5SX4 - chains J and M of the 3 polymer chains in the assembly; structure by X-ray diffraction, 2.80 A resolution.

== Chain J ==
Name: Panitumumab Fab Heavy Chain
Source organism: Homo sapiens
Notes: antibody fragment or engineered binder
Sequence (221 residues; numbered 1 to 221; the number before each row is that of its first residue):
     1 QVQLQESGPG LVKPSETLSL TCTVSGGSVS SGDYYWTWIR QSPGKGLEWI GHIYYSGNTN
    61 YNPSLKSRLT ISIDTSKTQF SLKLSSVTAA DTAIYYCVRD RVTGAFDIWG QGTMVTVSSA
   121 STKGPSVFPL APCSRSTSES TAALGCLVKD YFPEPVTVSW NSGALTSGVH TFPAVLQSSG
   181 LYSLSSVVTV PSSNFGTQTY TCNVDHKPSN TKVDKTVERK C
Not modelled in the structure: 134-140, 192-197, 219-221
Cystine bridges: Cys-22/Cys-97, Cys-146/Cys-202

== Chain M ==
Name: Epidermal growth factor receptor
Source organism: Homo sapiens
Notes: EC 2.7.10.1
UniProt: P00533 (EGFR_HUMAN); residues 311-501 here correspond to UniProt positions 335-525 (UniProt number = residue number + 24)
Sequence (201 residues; numbered 307 to 507; the number before each row is that of its first residue):
   307 LEEKKVCNGI GIGEFKDSLS IDATNIKHFK NCTSISGDLH ILPVAFRGDS FTHTPPLDPQ
   367 ELDILKTVKE ITGFLLIQAW PENRTDLHAF ENLEIIRGRT KQHGQFSLAV VSLDITSLGL
   427 RSLKEISDGD VIISGNKNLC YANTINWKKL FGTSGQKTKI ISNRGENSCK ATGQVCHALC
   487 SPEGCWGPEP RDCVSHHHHH H
Not modelled in the structure: 307-311, 503-507
Cystine bridges: Cys-313/Cys-338, Cys-446/Cys-475, Cys-482/Cys-491, Cys-486/Cys-499
Construct notes: expression tag (307-310, 502-507); conflict Asp-328 (Asn352 in P00533), Asp-420 (Asn444 in P00533)
Curated features (UniProtKB/Swiss-Prot):
  - glycosylation (N-linked (GlcNAc...) asparagine): Asn-337, Asn-389
From the paper describing this entry:
  - mutagenesis - S468R (3-fold): decreased binding to Panitumumab Fab Heavy Chain (chain J)
  - mutagenesis - S468R: abolished binding to cetuximab
  - disease-associated variants - K443T: decreased binding to cetuximab (citing earlier work)
  - disease-associated variants - K443T: unchanged binding to panitumumab (citing earlier work)

== How chain J and chain M interact ==
Contacting residue pairs (27):
  Gly-32(J) / Gln-384(M)
  Asp-33(J) / Gln-408(M)
  Asp-33(J) / His-409(M)  salt bridge
  Tyr-35(J) / Val-417(M)
  Tyr-35(J) / Ser-418(M)  hydrogen bond
  Tyr-35(J) / Ser-440(M)  hydrogen bond
  Tyr-35(J) / Gly-441(M)  hydrogen bond (side chain-backbone)
  Tyr-54(J) / Gln-384(M)  hydrogen bond
  Tyr-54(J) / Val-417(M)
  Tyr-54(J) / Ser-418(M)
  Tyr-55(J) / Leu-348(M)
  Tyr-55(J) / Pro-349(M)
  Tyr-55(J) / Gln-384(M)  hydrogen bond
  Ser-56(J) / Pro-349(M)
  Ser-56(J) / Arg-353(M)
  Asn-58(J) / Asp-420(M)
  Asn-58(J) / Gly-441(M)
  Asn-58(J) / Lys-443(M)  hydrogen bond
  Thr-59(J) / Lys-443(M)  hydrogen bond (backbone-side chain)
  Asn-60(J) / Gly-441(M)
  Asn-60(J) / Lys-443(M)
  Val-102(J) / Val-417(M)  hydrophobic
  Val-102(J) / Ile-438(M)
  Val-102(J) / Ser-440(M)
  Val-102(J) / Ile-467(M)
  Thr-103(J) / Lys-465(M)  hydrogen bond (backbone-side chain)
  Thr-103(J) / Ile-467(M)
Other interface residues (no listed pair), chain J (12 interface residues in all): Gly-104
The authors on this interface:
  - specific contacts: Asn-58(J)/Asp-420(M) (hydrogen bond), Asn-58(J)/Lys-443(M) (water-mediated contact), Thr-59(J)/Lys-443(M) (hydrogen bond), Asp-100(J)/Ser-468(M) (water-mediated contact), Thr-103(J)/Lys-465(M) (hydrogen bond)
  - epitope / paratope residues, chain J: Tyr-55(J), Asn-58(J), Thr-59(J), Asp-100(J), Thr-103(J)
  - interface residues, chain J: Tyr-55(J)
  - epitope / paratope residues, chain M: Asp-420(M), Lys-443(M), Lys-465(M), Ser-468(M)

== Overview ==
The interface between chain J and chain M involves 12 residues on one side and 15 on the other, with 8
hydrogen bonds and 1 salt bridge. Among the polar pairs are Asp-33(J)/His-409(M), Tyr-35(J)/Ser-418(M) and
Tyr-35(J)/Ser-440(M). The paper describes hydrogen bonds between Asn-58(J) and Asp-420(M), Thr-59(J) and
Lys-443(M) and Thr-103(J) and Lys-465(M); water-mediated contacts between Asn-58(J) and Lys-443(M) and
Asp-100(J) and Ser-468(M). The paper reports that S468R of chain M reduces binding to Panitumumab Fab Heavy
Chain (chain J); epitope/paratope residues Tyr-55(J), Asn-58(J) and Asp-420(M) among others.
Here chain J is Panitumumab Fab Heavy Chain and chain M is Epidermal growth factor receptor, both from Homo
sapiens. Entry 5SX4 (Crystal Structure of panitumumab in complex with epidermal growth factor receptor domain
3) was determined by X-ray diffraction, deposited together with 5SX5.
